1T60 - chains D and E of the 6 polymer chains in the assembly; structure by X-ray diffraction, 1.50 A resolution.

[Chain D (and E)]
Molecule: type iv collagen
Source organism: Bos taurus
Notes: fragment: NC1 of alpha-1; chain E of this document is another copy of the same molecule, construct and numbering; everything in this record applies to it too
Sequence (229 residues; each row starts with the number of its first residue):
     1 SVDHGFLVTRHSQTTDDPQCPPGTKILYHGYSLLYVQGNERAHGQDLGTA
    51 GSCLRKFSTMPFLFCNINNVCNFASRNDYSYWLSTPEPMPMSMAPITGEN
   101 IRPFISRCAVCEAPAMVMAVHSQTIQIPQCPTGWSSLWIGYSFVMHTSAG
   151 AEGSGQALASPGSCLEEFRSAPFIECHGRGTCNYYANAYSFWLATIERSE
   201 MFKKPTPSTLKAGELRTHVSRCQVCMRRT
Unresolved in the structure: 1-3, 228-229 (chain E: 1-4, 229)
Disulfides: Cys20-Cys111, Cys53-Cys108, Cys65-Cys71, Cys130-Cys225, Cys164-Cys222, Cys176-Cys182
Metal / ion sites: K+: Tyr189 (shared with 1 residue of chain B; 2 residues of chain F)

[Chain D / chain E interface]
Pairs across the interface - 105 pairs, chain D then chain E:
  His4(D) - Phe6(E)
  His4(D) - Ala115(E)
  His4(D) - Met116(E)  hydrogen bond (backbone-backbone)
  His4(D) - Arg227(E)
  Gly5(D) - Met116(E)
  Gly5(D) - Trp134(E)
  Gly5(D) - Arg227(E)
  Leu7(D) - Met118(E)  hydrophobic
  Leu7(D) - Trp134(E)  hydrophobic
  Leu27(D) - Pro131(E)  hydrophobic
  Tyr28(D) - Met118(E)
  Tyr28(D) - Val120(E)  hydrophobic
  Tyr31(D) - Met201(E)
  Tyr31(D) - Phe202(E)
  Val36(D) - Met145(E)  hydrophobic
  Gly38(D) - Met145(E)
  Gly38(D) - Phe191(E)
  Asn39(D) - Thr147(E)  hydrogen bond
  Asn39(D) - Ala151(E)
  Asn39(D) - Tyr189(E)
  Asn39(D) - Phe191(E)
  Arg41(D) - Met145(E)
  Arg41(D) - Ala151(E)
  Arg41(D) - Glu152(E)  salt bridge
  His43(D) - Val144(E)  hydrogen bond (side chain-backbone)
  His43(D) - Met145(E)
  His43(D) - Gly155(E)
  His43(D) - Gln156(E)  hydrogen bond (side chain-backbone)
  Gln45(D) - Gln156(E)
  Gln45(D) - Ala157(E)
  Gln45(D) - Leu158(E)
  Ala50(D) - Ala159(E)  hydrophobic
  Gly51(D) - Leu158(E)
  Gly51(D) - Ala159(E)
  Leu54(D) - Gln123(E)
  Arg55(D) - Val120(E)
  Arg55(D) - His121(E)  hydrogen bond (side chain-backbone)
  Arg55(D) - Gln123(E)
  Arg55(D) - Arg198(E)  hydrogen bond (backbone-side chain)
  Lys56(D) - Gln123(E)  hydrogen bond (backbone-side chain)
  Lys56(D) - Thr124(E)
  Lys56(D) - Ile196(E)  hydrogen bond (side chain-backbone)
  Lys56(D) - Arg198(E)
  Lys56(D) - Met201(E)
  Phe57(D) - Ile196(E)
  Phe57(D) - Met201(E)
  Phe57(D) - Phe202(E)  hydrophobic
  Ser58(D) - Ile196(E)
  Ser58(D) - Met201(E)
  Ser58(D) - Pro205(E)
  Thr59(D) - Pro205(E)
  Pro61(D) - Leu193(E)
  Pro61(D) - Ala194(E)  hydrogen bond (backbone-backbone)
  Phe62(D) - Phe191(E)  hydrophobic
  Phe62(D) - Trp192(E)
  Phe62(D) - Ala194(E)
  Leu63(D) - Ser190(E)
  Leu63(D) - Phe191(E)
  Leu63(D) - Trp192(E)  hydrogen bond (backbone-backbone)
  Leu63(D) - His218(E)
  Phe64(D) - Tyr189(E)  hydrophobic
  Phe64(D) - Ser190(E)
  Phe64(D) - Phe191(E)  hydrophobic
  Cys65(D) - Phe168(E)  hydrophobic
  Cys65(D) - Ser170(E)
  Cys65(D) - Tyr189(E)
  Cys65(D) - Ser190(E)  hydrogen bond (backbone-backbone)
  Cys65(D) - Trp192(E)
  Asn66(D) - Ser170(E)
  Asn66(D) - Ala186(E)
  Asn66(D) - Ala188(E)
  Asn66(D) - Tyr189(E)
  Ile67(D) - Ala171(E)  hydrophobic
  Ile67(D) - Tyr184(E)  hydrophobic
  Asn69(D) - Ser170(E)  hydrogen bond
  Asn69(D) - Leu210(E)
  Asn69(D) - Lys211(E)
  Asn69(D) - Ala212(E)  hydrogen bond (backbone-backbone)
  Asn69(D) - Leu215(E)
  Val70(D) - Thr209(E)
  Val70(D) - Leu210(E)
  Cys71(D) - Thr209(E)
  Cys71(D) - Leu210(E)  hydrogen bond (backbone-backbone)
  Cys71(D) - Leu215(E)  hydrophobic
  Asn72(D) - Ser208(E)
  Asn72(D) - Thr209(E)  hydrogen bond
  Phe73(D) - Ala194(E)  hydrophobic
  Phe73(D) - Pro205(E)  hydrophobic
  Phe73(D) - Thr206(E)
  Phe73(D) - Pro207(E)
  Phe73(D) - Ser208(E)  hydrogen bond (backbone-backbone)
  Ala74(D) - Pro207(E)
  Ser75(D) - Pro207(E)
  Ser75(D) - Ser208(E)
  Arg76(D) - Tyr189(E)  hydrogen bond
  Asp78(D) - Phe191(E)
  Gly98(D) - Phe202(E)
  Glu99(D) - Phe202(E)  hydrogen bond (backbone-backbone)
  Ile101(D) - Phe202(E)  hydrophobic
  Arg102(D) - Phe202(E)
  Glu112(D) - Trp134(E)  hydrogen bond
  Glu112(D) - Arg227(E)
  Gly178(D) - Pro205(E)
  Arg179(D) - Lys204(E)
  Gly180(D) - Pro205(E)
Also at the interface, not in a pair above, chain D (50 interface residues in all): Phe6, Lys25, Leu33, Thr49, Met60, Ile105
Also at the interface, not in a pair above, chain E (54 interface residues in all): Pro114, Ser122, Thr132, Gly150, Tyr185, Glu197

[Summary]
50 residues of chain D and 54 residues of chain E are in contact; the contacts include 19 hydrogen bonds and 1
salt bridge. Polar pairs include Arg41(D)-Glu152(E), Asn39(D)-Thr147(E) and His43(D)-Val144(E).
Both chains are type iv collagen (Bos taurus). Entry 1T60 (Crystal structure of Type IV collagen NC1 domain
from bovine lens capsule) was determined by X-ray diffraction, deposited together with 1T61.
